PDB entry 4BJJ | X-ray diffraction, 2.40 A resolution | chains A and B

Chain A:
Molecule: Transcription factor tau subunit SFC1
From: Schizosaccharomyces pombe
Notes: fragment: sfc7-interacting domain, residues 1-110
Reference sequence: O14229 (SFC1_SCHPO); residues 1-110 here = UniProt positions 1-110
Chain sequence (112 residues; numbered -1 to 110; the number before each row is that of its first residue; numbers below 1 keep their minus sign (Gly-1 is residue -1)):
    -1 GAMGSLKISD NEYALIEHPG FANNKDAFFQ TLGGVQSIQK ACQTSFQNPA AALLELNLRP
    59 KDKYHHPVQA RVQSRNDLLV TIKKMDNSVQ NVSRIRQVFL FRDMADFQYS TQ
Unresolved in the structure: -1 to 2, 109-110
Differences from the reference sequence: expression tag (-1 to 0); engineered mutation Gly2 (Asn in O14229), Ala48 (Lys in O14229), Ala49 (Gln in O14229)
Metal / ion sites: Hg2+ near Cys40 (its only coordinating residue here)
What the authors report for this chain:
  - mutagenesis - K48A/Q49A: unchanged binding to Transcription factor tau subunit SFC7 (chain B)

Chain B:
Molecule: Transcription factor tau subunit SFC7
From: Schizosaccharomyces pombe
Notes: fragment: sfc1-interacting domain, residues 2-101
Reference sequence: A6X980 (SFC7_SCHPO); residue numbers follow UniProt; this construct covers 2-101
Chain sequence (100 residues; each row starts with the number of its first residue):
     2 SSNSPSLETD VDDVENIVFQ FQNSSLDFQS SDDFSILGID QPHPIVRIGG MFFRGTWHQP
    62 IGTDIVVPSV NDSELSRDGL VLCKRRLMLE QIRLVPKNPS
Unresolved in the structure: 2-6, 11-13, 74-79, 101
Metal / ion sites: Hg2+ near Cys84 (its only coordinating residue here)

Chain A / chain B interface:
Residue-residue contacts (91; chain A residue first):
  Ser3(A) - Asp34(B)
  Ser3(A) - Phe35(B)  hydrogen bond (side chain-backbone)
  Leu4(A) - Asp33(B)
  Leu4(A) - Asp34(B)
  Leu4(A) - Phe35(B)  hydrogen bond (backbone-backbone)
  Lys5(A) - Ser32(B)
  Lys5(A) - Asp33(B)
  Lys5(A) - Asp34(B)
  Ile6(A) - Gln30(B)
  Ile6(A) - Ser31(B)
  Ile6(A) - Ser32(B)  hydrogen bond (backbone-backbone)
  Ile6(A) - Asp33(B)  hydrogen bond (backbone-backbone)
  Ser7(A) - Ser31(B)
  Asp8(A) - Ser31(B)
  Asn9(A) - Asn72(B)
  Asn9(A) - Asp73(B)
  Glu10(A) - Pro69(B)
  Glu10(A) - Ser70(B)  hydrogen bond (backbone-backbone)
  Glu10(A) - Asn72(B)  hydrogen bond (backbone-side chain)
  Tyr11(A) - Val67(B)  hydrophobic
  Tyr11(A) - Val68(B)
  Tyr11(A) - Pro69(B)  hydrophobic
  Ala12(A) - Ile66(B)
  Ala12(A) - Val67(B)
  Ala12(A) - Val68(B)  hydrogen bond (backbone-backbone)
  Leu13(A) - Asp65(B)
  Leu13(A) - Ile66(B)
  Leu13(A) - Val67(B)  hydrophobic
  Ile14(A) - Thr64(B)
  Ile14(A) - Asp65(B)
  Ile14(A) - Ile66(B)  hydrogen bond (backbone-backbone)
  Glu15(A) - Arg87(B)  salt bridge
  His16(A) - Gly63(B)
  His16(A) - Thr64(B)  hydrogen bond (backbone-backbone)
  Pro17(A) - Ile62(B)
  Pro17(A) - Gly63(B)
  Gly18(A) - Gly63(B)
  Gly18(A) - Thr64(B)  hydrogen bond (backbone-side chain)
  Phe19(A) - Ile62(B)  hydrophobic
  Phe19(A) - Gly63(B)
  Phe19(A) - Thr64(B)
  Ala20(A) - Thr64(B)
  Lys23(A) - Thr10(B)
  Phe26(A) - Thr64(B)
  Phe26(A) - Ile66(B)  hydrophobic
  Phe27(A) - Leu8(B)  hydrophobic
  Phe27(A) - Val82(B)  hydrophobic
  Leu30(A) - Ile66(B)  hydrophobic
  Val33(A) - Ser7(B)
  Val33(A) - Leu8(B)  hydrophobic
  Ile36(A) - Val68(B)  hydrophobic
  Cys40(A) - Val68(B)  hydrophobic
  Cys40(A) - Pro69(B)
  Phe44(A) - Ser70(B)
  Arg73(A) - Gln21(B)
  Arg73(A) - Arg87(B)
  Asn74(A) - Phe22(B)
  Asn74(A) - Asn24(B)  hydrogen bond (side chain-backbone)
  Asn74(A) - Ser25(B)
  Asn74(A) - Leu27(B)  hydrogen bond (side chain-backbone)
  Asn74(A) - Phe29(B)
  Asp75(A) - Phe20(B)
  Asp75(A) - Gln21(B)
  Leu76(A) - Ile18(B)
  Leu76(A) - Val19(B)
  Leu76(A) - Phe20(B)  hydrogen bond (backbone-backbone)
  Leu76(A) - Phe22(B)  hydrophobic
  Leu77(A) - Ile18(B)
  Val78(A) - Glu16(B)
  Val78(A) - Asn17(B)
  Val78(A) - Ile18(B)  hydrogen bond (backbone-backbone)
  Val78(A) - Phe20(B)  hydrophobic
  Thr79(A) - Val15(B)
  Thr79(A) - Glu16(B)
  Thr79(A) - Asn17(B)  hydrogen bond
  Ile80(A) - Val15(B)
  Ile80(A) - Glu16(B)  hydrogen bond (backbone-backbone)
  Lys81(A) - Val15(B)
  Lys82(A) - Asp14(B)  hydrogen bond (backbone-backbone)
  Asn85(A) - Ile40(B)
  Val87(A) - Ile37(B)  hydrophobic
  Val90(A) - Phe35(B)  hydrophobic
  Arg92(A) - Phe29(B)  hydrogen bond (side chain-backbone)
  Arg92(A) - Gln30(B)
  Arg100(A) - Pro61(B)
  Arg100(A) - Ile62(B)
  Arg100(A) - Gly63(B)
  Arg100(A) - Thr64(B)  hydrogen bond (side chain-backbone)
  Arg100(A) - Asp65(B)  salt bridge
  Arg100(A) - Arg87(B)
  Tyr107(A) - Ile62(B)
Other interface residues (no listed pair), chain A (44 interface residues in all): Gln37, Ile93
Other interface residues (no listed pair), chain B (45 interface residues in all): Ser26, Asp28, Ser36, Asp41, Ile49, Leu81, Leu83

Summary:
44 residues of chain A and 45 residues of chain B are in contact, with 19 hydrogen bonds and 2 salt bridges.
Polar pairs include Glu15(A)-Arg87(B), Arg100(A)-Asp65(B) and Ser3(A)-Phe35(B). The paper reports that
K48A/Q49A of chain A leave binding to Transcription factor tau subunit SFC7 (chain B) unchanged.
Here chain A is Transcription factor tau subunit SFC1 and chain B is Transcription factor tau subunit SFC7,
both from Schizosaccharomyces pombe. Entry 4BJJ (Sfc1-Sfc7 dimerization module) was determined by X-ray
diffraction together with 4BJI from the same study.
